PDB entry 1Q82 | X-ray diffraction, 2.98 A resolution | chains A and C of the 31 polymer chains in the assembly

== Chain A ==
Molecule: 23S ribosomal RNA
From: Haloarcula marismortui
Sequence (2922 nucleotides; row label = number of the first residue in the row):
     2 UUGGCUACUAUGCCAGCUGGUGGAUUGCUCGGCUCAGGCGCUGAUGAAGG
    52 ACGUGCCAAGCUGCGAUAAGCCAUGGGGAGCCGCACGGAGGCGAAGAACC
   102 AUGGAUUUCCGAAUGAGAAUCUCUCUAACAAUUGCUUCGCGCAAUGAGGA
   152 ACCCCGAGAACUGAAACAUCUCAGUAUCGGGAGGAACAGAAAACGCAAUG
   202 UGAUGUCGUUAGUAACCGCGAGUGAACGCGAUACAGCCCAAACCGAAGCC
   252 CUCACGGGCAAUGUGGUGUCAGGGCUACCUCUCAUCAGCCGACCGUCUCG
   302 ACGAAGUCUCUUGGAACAGAGCGUGAUACAGGGUGACAACCCCGUACUCG
   352 AGACCAGUACGACGUGCGGUAGUGCCAGAGUAGCGGGGGUUGGAUAUCCC
   402 UCGCGAAUAACGCAGGCAUCGACUGCGAAGGCUAAACACAACCUGAGACC
   452 GAUAGUGAACAAGUAGUGUGAACGAACGCUGCAAAGUACCCUCAGAAGGG
   502 AGGCGAAAUAGAGCAUGAAAUCAGUUGGCGAUCGAGCGACAGGGCAUACA
   552 AGGUCCCUCGACGAAUGACCGACGCGCGAGCGUCCAGUAAGACUCACGGG
   602 AAGCCGAUGUUCUGUCGUACGUUUUGAAAAACGAGCCAGGGAGUGUGUCU
   652 GCAUGGCAAGUCUAACCGGAGUAUCCGGGGAGGCACAGGGAAACCGACAU
   702 GGCCGCAGGGCUUUGCCCGAGGGCCGCCGUCUUCAAGGGCGGGGAGCCAU
   752 GUGGACACGACCCGAAUCCGGACGAUCUACGCAUGGACAAGAUGAAGCGU
   802 GCCGAAAGGCACGUGGAAGUCUGUUAGAGUUGGUGUCCUACAAUACCCUC
   852 UCGUGAUCUAUGUGUAGGGGUGAAAGGCCCAUCGAGUCCGGCAACAGCUG
   902 GUUCCAAUCGAAACAUGUCGAAGCAUGACCUCCGCCGAGGUAGUCUGUGA
   952 GGUAGAGCGACCGAUUGGUGUGUCCGCCUCCGAGAGGAGUCGGCACACCU
  1002 GUCAAACUCCAAACUUACAGACGCCGUUUGACGCGGGGAUUCCGGUGCGC
  1052 GGGGUAAGCCUGUGUACCAGGAGGGGAACAACCCAGAGAUAGGUUAAGGU
  1102 CCCCAAGUGUGGAUUAAGUGUAAUCCUCUGAAGGUGGUCUCGAGCCCUAG
  1152 ACAGCCGGGAGGUGAGCUUAGAAGCAGCUACCCUCUAAGAAAAGCGUAAC
  1202 AGCUUACCGGCCGAGGUUUGAGGCGCCCAAAAUGAUCGGGACUCAAAUCC
  1252 ACCACCGAGACCUGUCCGUACCACUCAUACUGGUAAUCGAGUAGAUUGGC
  1302 GCUCUAAUUGGAUGGAAGUAGGGGUGAAAACUCCUAUGGACCGAUUAGUG
  1352 ACGAAAAUCCUGGCCAUAGUAGCAGCGAUAGUCGGGUGAGAACCCCGACG
  1402 GCCUAAUGGAUAAGGGUUCCUCAGCACUGCUGAUCAGCUGAGGGUUAGCC
  1452 GGUCCUAAGUCAUACCGCAACUCGACUAUGACGAAAUGGGAAACGGGUUA
  1502 AUAUUCCCGUGCCACUAUGCAGUGAAAGUUGACGCCCUGGGGUCGAUCAC
  1552 GCUGGGCAUUCGCCCAGUCGAACCGUCCAACUCCGUGGAAGCCGUAAUGG
  1602 CAGGAAGCGGACGAACGGCGGCAUAGGGAAACGUGAUUCAACCUGGGGCC
  1652 CAUGAAAAGACGAGCAUAGUGUCCGUACCGAGAACCGACACAGGUGUCCA
  1702 UGGCGGCGAAAGCCAAGGCCUGUCGGGAGCAACCAACGUUAGGGAAUUCG
  1752 GCAAGUUAGUCCCGUACCUUCGGAAGAAGGGAUGCCUGCUCCGGAACGGA
  1802 GCAGGUCGCAGUGACUCGGAAGCUCGGACUGUCUAGUAACAACAUAGGUG
  1852 ACCGCAAAUCCGCAAGGACUCGUACGGUCACUGAAUCCUGCCCAGUGCAG
  1902 GUAUCUGAACACCUCGUACAAGAGGACGAAGGACCUGUCAACGGCGGGGG
  1952 UAACUAUGACCCUCUUAAGGUAGCGUAGUACCUUGCCGCAUCAGUAGCGG
  2002 CUUGCAUGAAUGGAUUAACCAGAGCUUCACUGUCCCAACGUUGGGCCCGG
  2052 UGAACUGUACAUUCCAGUGCGGAGUCUGGAGACACCCAGGGGGAAGCGAA
  2102 GACCCUAUGGAGCUUUACUGCAGGCUGUCGCUGAGACGUGGUCGCCGAUG
  2152 UGCAGCAUAGGUAGGAGACACUACACAGGUACCCGCGCUAGCGGGCCACC
  2202 GAGUCAACAGUGAAAUACUACCCGUCGGUGACUGCGACUCUCACUCCGGG
  2252 AGGAGGACACCGAUAGCCGGGCAGUUUGACUGGGGCGGUACGCGCUCGAA
  2302 AAGAUAUCGAGCGCGCCCUAUGGCUAUCUCAGCCGGGACAGAGACCCGGC
  2352 GAAGAGUGCAAGAGCAAAAGAUAGCUUGACAGUGUUCUUCCCAACGAGGA
  2402 ACGCUGACGCGAAAGCGUGGUCUAGCGAACCAAUUAGCCUGCUUGAUGCG
  2452 GGCAAUUGAUGACAGAAAAGCUACCCUAGGGAUAACAGAGUCGUCACUCG
  2502 CAAGAGCACAUAUCGACCGAGUGGCUUGCUACCUCGAUGUCGGUUCCCUC
  2552 CAUCCUGCCCGUGCAGAAGCGGGCAAGGGUGAGGUUGUUCGCCUAUUAAA
  2602 GGAGGUCGUGAGCUGGGUUUAGACCGUCGUGAGACAGGUCGGCUGCUAUC
  2652 UACUGGGUGUGUAAUGGUGUCUGACAAGAACGACCGUAUAGUACGAGAGG
  2702 AACUACGGUUGGUGGCCACUGGUGUACCGGUUGUUCGAGAGAGCACGUGC
  2752 CGGGUAGCCACGCCACACGGGGUAAGAGCUGAACGCAUCUAAGCUCGAAA
  2802 CCCACUUGGAAAAGAGACACCGCCGAGGUCCCGCGUACAAGACGCGGUCG
  2852 AUAGACUCGGGGUGUGCGCGUCGAGGUAACGAGACGUUAAGCCCACGAGC
  2902 ACUAACAGACCAAAGCCAUCAU
Disordered / not traced: 2-9, 126-127, 715, 971-998, 1560, 1952-1963, 2137-2236, 2339-2343, 2665-2666, 2915-2923
Ion coordination: Mg2+ site 1 near G28 (its only coordinating residue here); Na+ site 1: C40, G41; Na+ site 2: G56, A59, G61; Na+ site 3 near U108 (its only coordinating residue here); Mg2+ site 2 near U115 (its only coordinating residue here); Na+ site 4: C141, G142; Na+ site 5 near U146 (its only coordinating residue here); Mg2+ site 3: C162, U2276; K+: C162, U163, U172; Mg2+ site 4: A165, A167, C168; Na+ site 6: A165, A166; Mg2+ site 5: A166, G219; 65 more Na+ sites not listed; 96 more Mg2+ sites not listed
Small-molecule neighbours: puromycin-5'-monophosphate (PPU): G2102, A2103, A2486, C2487, U2541, C2542, G2588, C2608, G2618, U2619, U2620
What the authors report for this chain:
  - binding site for CC-puromycin: G2588
  - catalytic residues: A2486 (proposed by the authors, not directly observed)

== Chain C ==
Protein: 50S ribosomal protein L2P
From: Haloarcula marismortui
Reference sequence: P20276 (RL2_HALMA); residue numbers follow UniProt; this construct covers 1-239
Amino-acid sequence (239 residues; row label = number of the first residue in the row):
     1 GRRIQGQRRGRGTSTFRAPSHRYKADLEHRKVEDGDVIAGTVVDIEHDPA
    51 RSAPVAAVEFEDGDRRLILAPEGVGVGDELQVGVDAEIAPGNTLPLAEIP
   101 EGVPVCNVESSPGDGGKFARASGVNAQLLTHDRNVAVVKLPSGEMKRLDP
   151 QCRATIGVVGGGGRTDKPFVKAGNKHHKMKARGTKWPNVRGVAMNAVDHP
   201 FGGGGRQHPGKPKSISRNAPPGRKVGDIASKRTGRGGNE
Disordered / not traced: 238-239
Ion coordination: Mg2+ site 1: Asp26 (shared with C1872(A), G1873(A) of chain A); Mg2+ site 2 near Asn174 (its only coordinating residue here); Mg2+ site 3: Asn188 (shared with A1845(A), U1846(A), G1884(A) of chain A); Na+: Phe201, His208; Mg2+ site 4: Gln207 (shared with U1883(A), U2012(A), G2013(A) of chain A)

== How chain A and chain C interact ==
Contacting residue pairs (257; chain A residue first):
  C781(A) - Thr15(C)  hydrogen bond to the sugar
  G782(A) - Ser14(C)  hydrogen bond to the sugar
  G782(A) - Thr15(C)  hydrogen bond to the sugar
  C783(A) - Ser14(C)  sugar contact
  C783(A) - His21(C)  hydrogen bond to the phosphate
  C783(A) - Lys180(C)  phosphate contact
  A784(A) - His21(C)  salt bridge to the phosphate
  A784(A) - Arg22(C)  salt bridge to the phosphate
  G820(A) - Lys171(C)  salt bridge to the phosphate
  G820(A) - Ala172(C)  hydrogen bond to the base
  G820(A) - Gly173(C)  hydrogen bond to the base
  A857(A) - Ala172(C)  base contact
  A857(A) - Gly173(C)  phosphate contact
  A857(A) - His176(C)  sugar contact
  A857(A) - His177(C)  salt bridge to the phosphate
  A857(A) - Trp186(C)  base contact
  G865(A) - Arg17(C)  sugar contact
  U866(A) - Arg11(C)  hydrogen bond to the sugar
  U866(A) - Thr13(C)  sugar contact
  A867(A) - Arg11(C)  salt bridge to the phosphate
  G870(A) - Arg3(C)  salt bridge to the phosphate
  G871(A) - Arg2(C)  hydrogen bond to the base
  G871(A) - Arg3(C)  salt bridge to the phosphate
  G871(A) - Arg8(C)  salt bridge to the phosphate
  G871(A) - Arg11(C)  hydrogen bond to the phosphate
  U872(A) - Arg2(C)  hydrogen bond to the base
  U872(A) - Arg8(C)  hydrogen bond to the base
  U872(A) - Thr13(C)  hydrogen bond to the phosphate
  U872(A) - Phe16(C)  phosphate contact
  G873(A) - Arg2(C)  base contact
  G873(A) - Arg8(C)  hydrogen bond to the base
  G873(A) - Thr15(C)  phosphate contact
  G873(A) - Lys185(C)  salt bridge to the phosphate
  G873(A) - Asp198(C)  hydrogen bond to the base
  A874(A) - Lys185(C)  salt bridge to the phosphate
  A874(A) - Pro187(C)  sugar contact
  A874(A) - Val189(C)  sugar contact
  A875(A) - Val189(C)  sugar contact
  A875(A) - Ala193(C)  sugar contact
  A875(A) - Met194(C)  base contact
  A875(A) - Asp198(C)  base contact
  G877(A) - Asn195(C)  hydrogen bond to the sugar
  G877(A) - Val197(C)  base contact
  G878(A) - Arg2(C)  hydrogen bond to the base
  C879(A) - Arg2(C)  base contact
  A886(A) - Gly1(C)  hydrogen bond to the base
  A886(A) - Arg2(C)  base contact
  G1460(A) - Arg17(C)  salt bridge to the phosphate
  C1652(A) - Ser52(C)  phosphate contact
  C1652(A) - Arg164(C)  hydrogen bond to the base
  C1652(A) - Thr165(C)  base contact
  C1652(A) - Lys167(C)  hydrogen bond to the base
  C1652(A) - Phe169(C)  stacking on the base
  C1652(A) - Lys178(C)  hydrogen bond to the base
  A1653(A) - His47(C)  salt bridge to the phosphate
  A1653(A) - Ser52(C)  hydrogen bond to the phosphate
  A1653(A) - His177(C)  stacking on the base
  A1653(A) - Lys178(C)  sugar contact
  U1654(A) - Lys24(C)  sugar contact
  U1654(A) - His47(C)  stacking on the base
  U1654(A) - Pro49(C)  phosphate contact
  C1844(A) - Arg190(C)  salt bridge to the phosphate
  C1844(A) - Gln207(C)  hydrogen bond to the phosphate
  A1845(A) - Pro187(C)  phosphate contact
  A1845(A) - Asn188(C)  phosphate contact
  A1845(A) - Val189(C)  phosphate contact
  A1845(A) - Arg190(C)  salt bridge to the phosphate
  U1846(A) - Ala172(C)  hydrogen bond to the sugar
  U1846(A) - Trp186(C)  sugar contact
  U1846(A) - Pro187(C)  phosphate contact
  U1846(A) - Asn188(C)  hydrogen bond to the phosphate
  A1847(A) - Phe169(C)  hydrogen bond to the phosphate
  A1847(A) - Val170(C)  hydrogen bond to the sugar
  A1847(A) - Ala172(C)  sugar contact
  A1847(A) - Lys175(C)  salt bridge to the phosphate
  A1847(A) - Trp186(C)  hydrogen bond to the phosphate
  G1848(A) - Pro168(C)  phosphate contact
  G1848(A) - Phe169(C)  hydrogen bond to the phosphate
  U1850(A) - Arg235(C)  hydrogen bond to the phosphate
  G1851(A) - Asp227(C)  hydrogen bond to the base
  G1851(A) - Thr233(C)  sugar contact
  G1851(A) - Gly234(C)  sugar contact
  G1851(A) - Arg235(C)  salt bridge to the phosphate
  A1852(A) - Asp227(C)  sugar contact
  A1852(A) - Ile228(C)  hydrogen bond to the sugar
  A1852(A) - Ser230(C)  phosphate contact
  A1852(A) - Lys231(C)  phosphate contact
  A1852(A) - Arg232(C)  sugar contact
  C1853(A) - Arg217(C)  hydrogen bond to the sugar
  C1853(A) - Ile228(C)  sugar contact
  C1853(A) - Ala229(C)  sugar contact
  C1853(A) - Lys231(C)  salt bridge to the phosphate
  C1854(A) - Lys231(C)  salt bridge to the phosphate
  G1855(A) - Phe118(C)  base contact
  G1855(A) - Leu140(C)  base contact
  G1855(A) - Pro141(C)  base contact
  G1855(A) - Ser142(C)  hydrogen bond to the base
  G1855(A) - Glu144(C)  hydrogen bond to the sugar
  G1855(A) - Lys146(C)  hydrogen bond to the phosphate
  C1856(A) - Ser110(C)  phosphate contact
  C1856(A) - Lys117(C)  sugar contact
  C1856(A) - Lys146(C)  salt bridge to the phosphate
  A1857(A) - Ser110(C)  hydrogen bond to the phosphate
  A1857(A) - Lys117(C)  phosphate contact
  A1859(A) - Arg217(C)  phosphate contact
  U1860(A) - Arg9(C)  hydrogen bond to the base
  U1860(A) - Arg217(C)  salt bridge to the phosphate
  U1860(A) - Lys224(C)  salt bridge to the phosphate
  U1860(A) - Ile228(C)  sugar contact
  C1861(A) - Gly6(C)  hydrogen bond to the sugar
  C1861(A) - Gln7(C)  hydrogen bond to the sugar
  C1861(A) - Gly10(C)  hydrogen bond to the sugar
  C1861(A) - Pro221(C)  phosphate contact
  C1861(A) - Lys224(C)  salt bridge to the phosphate
  C1862(A) - Arg3(C)  hydrogen bond to the phosphate
  C1862(A) - Gln7(C)  hydrogen bond to the phosphate
  C1862(A) - Gly10(C)  sugar contact
  C1862(A) - Arg11(C)  sugar contact
  C1862(A) - Pro221(C)  phosphate contact
  G1863(A) - Arg3(C)  salt bridge to the phosphate
  G1868(A) - Gly10(C)  hydrogen bond to the base
  A1869(A) - Arg9(C)  base contact
  A1869(A) - Gly12(C)  sugar contact
  A1869(A) - Arg17(C)  phosphate contact
  C1870(A) - Arg9(C)  sugar contact
  C1870(A) - Phe16(C)  sugar contact
  C1870(A) - Arg17(C)  phosphate contact
  C1870(A) - Ala18(C)  hydrogen bond to the phosphate
  C1870(A) - Gly183(C)  phosphate contact
  U1871(A) - Ala18(C)  sugar contact
  U1871(A) - Gly183(C)  hydrogen bond to the phosphate
  C1872(A) - Ala18(C)  phosphate contact
  C1872(A) - Ser20(C)  hydrogen bond to the phosphate
  C1872(A) - Tyr23(C)  base contact
  C1872(A) - Lys24(C)  base contact
  C1872(A) - Ala25(C)  hydrogen bond to the base
  C1872(A) - Asp26(C)  hydrogen bond to the base
  C1872(A) - Ala50(C)  sugar contact
  G1873(A) - Asp26(C)  phosphate contact
  G1873(A) - Leu27(C)  phosphate contact
  G1873(A) - Arg51(C)  phosphate contact
  G1873(A) - Arg120(C)  salt bridge to the phosphate
  U1874(A) - Arg51(C)  salt bridge to the phosphate
  U1874(A) - Lys117(C)  hydrogen bond to the sugar
  U1874(A) - Phe118(C)  sugar contact
  U1874(A) - Ala119(C)  hydrogen bond to the sugar
  U1874(A) - Arg120(C)  salt bridge to the phosphate
  U1874(A) - Ala121(C)  phosphate contact
  A1875(A) - Ala119(C)  hydrogen bond to the phosphate
  A1875(A) - Arg120(C)  hydrogen bond to the phosphate
  A1875(A) - Ala121(C)  hydrogen bond to the phosphate
  A1875(A) - Val124(C)  phosphate contact
  A1875(A) - Pro141(C)  sugar contact
  A1875(A) - Ser142(C)  hydrogen bond to the sugar
  C1876(A) - Ala121(C)  sugar contact
  C1876(A) - Ser122(C)  hydrogen bond to the sugar
  C1876(A) - Gly123(C)  hydrogen bond to the base
  C1876(A) - Val124(C)  phosphate contact
  C1876(A) - Pro141(C)  phosphate contact
  C1876(A) - Gly162(C)  base contact
  C1876(A) - Gly163(C)  hydrogen bond to the base
  C1876(A) - Arg164(C)  hydrogen bond to the phosphate
  C1876(A) - Thr165(C)  hydrogen bond to the sugar
  G1877(A) - Arg164(C)  salt bridge to the phosphate
  G1878(A) - Arg182(C)  salt bridge to the phosphate
  U1879(A) - Arg9(C)  hydrogen bond to the phosphate
  U1879(A) - Gly183(C)  phosphate contact
  U1879(A) - Thr184(C)  hydrogen bond to the phosphate
  C1880(A) - Gly6(C)  phosphate contact
  C1880(A) - Arg9(C)  salt bridge to the phosphate
  C1880(A) - Val225(C)  sugar contact
  C1880(A) - Gly226(C)  hydrogen bond to the sugar
  C1880(A) - Ile228(C)  sugar contact
  A1881(A) - His199(C)  salt bridge to the phosphate
  A1881(A) - Phe201(C)  phosphate contact
  A1881(A) - Lys213(C)  sugar contact
  A1881(A) - Val225(C)  phosphate contact
  A1881(A) - Gly226(C)  sugar contact
  C1882(A) - Arg190(C)  phosphate contact
  C1882(A) - Gly191(C)  hydrogen bond to the phosphate
  C1882(A) - Val192(C)  hydrogen bond to the phosphate
  C1882(A) - Phe201(C)  phosphate contact
  C1882(A) - Lys213(C)  hydrogen bond to the sugar
  U1883(A) - Arg190(C)  salt bridge to the phosphate
  U1883(A) - Gln207(C)  phosphate contact
  G1884(A) - Arg190(C)  base contact
  G1898(A) - Pro212(C)  sugar contact
  G1898(A) - Ser214(C)  hydrogen bond to the sugar
  C1899(A) - Ser214(C)  sugar contact
  C1899(A) - Ile215(C)  phosphate contact
  C1899(A) - Ser216(C)  sugar contact
  C1899(A) - Ala229(C)  sugar contact
  C1899(A) - Ser230(C)  hydrogen bond to the sugar
  A1900(A) - Ser216(C)  phosphate contact
  A1900(A) - Arg217(C)  hydrogen bond to the phosphate
  A1900(A) - Ala229(C)  sugar contact
  A1900(A) - Ser230(C)  sugar contact
  A1900(A) - Lys231(C)  sugar contact
  G1938(A) - Lys231(C)  hydrogen bond to the base
  U1939(A) - Arg232(C)  hydrogen bond to the phosphate
  U1939(A) - Thr233(C)  hydrogen bond to the sugar
  U1939(A) - Gly236(C)  phosphate contact
  U1939(A) - Gly237(C)  phosphate contact
  C1940(A) - Thr233(C)  sugar contact
  C1940(A) - Gly234(C)  sugar contact
  C1940(A) - Arg235(C)  phosphate contact
  C1940(A) - Gly236(C)  hydrogen bond to the phosphate
  A1941(A) - Gly234(C)  sugar contact
  A1941(A) - Arg235(C)  hydrogen bond to the phosphate
  A1941(A) - Gly236(C)  phosphate contact
  A1942(A) - Pro212(C)  base contact
  A1942(A) - Lys213(C)  salt bridge to the phosphate
  A1942(A) - Asp227(C)  sugar contact
  A1942(A) - Thr233(C)  hydrogen bond to the sugar
  A1942(A) - Gly234(C)  hydrogen bond to the phosphate
  C1943(A) - Pro209(C)  phosphate contact
  C1943(A) - Gly210(C)  sugar contact
  C1943(A) - Lys211(C)  sugar contact
  C1943(A) - Pro212(C)  sugar contact
  G1944(A) - His208(C)  salt bridge to the phosphate
  G1944(A) - Pro209(C)  phosphate contact
  U2012(A) - Gln207(C)  hydrogen bond to the sugar
  C2114(A) - Gly1(C)  hydrogen bond to the phosphate
  C2114(A) - Ala196(C)  phosphate contact
  C2114(A) - Val197(C)  phosphate contact
  U2115(A) - Ala196(C)  phosphate contact
  U2116(A) - Lys211(C)  salt bridge to the phosphate
  A2123(A) - Pro220(C)  base contact
  G2124(A) - Asn218(C)  hydrogen bond to the base
  G2125(A) - Asn218(C)  hydrogen bond to the sugar
  C2126(A) - Asn218(C)  sugar contact
  C2248(A) - Ser111(C)  hydrogen bond to the sugar
  C2248(A) - Pro112(C)  hydrogen bond to the sugar
  G2249(A) - Gly113(C)  sugar contact
  G2250(A) - Lys31(C)  salt bridge to the phosphate
  G2250(A) - Glu33(C)  base contact
  G2254(A) - Asp149(C)  sugar contact
  A2255(A) - Asp149(C)  sugar contact
  G2270(A) - Arg223(C)  hydrogen bond to the phosphate
  G2272(A) - Pro220(C)  base contact
  G2272(A) - Pro221(C)  sugar contact
  G2272(A) - Gly222(C)  sugar contact
  G2272(A) - Arg223(C)  salt bridge to the phosphate
  C2273(A) - Gly1(C)  hydrogen bond to the phosphate
  C2625(A) - Gly205(C)  phosphate contact
  C2625(A) - Gln207(C)  hydrogen bond to the phosphate
  C2629(A) - Arg206(C)  base contact
  G2630(A) - Arg206(C)  hydrogen bond to the base
  G2630(A) - His208(C)  base contact
  U2631(A) - Gly210(C)  sugar contact
  G2632(A) - His208(C)  salt bridge to the phosphate
  G2632(A) - Gly210(C)  sugar contact
  A2633(A) - Gly203(C)  phosphate contact
  A2633(A) - Gly204(C)  hydrogen bond to the phosphate
  G2634(A) - Gly203(C)  phosphate contact
  G2634(A) - Gly204(C)  hydrogen bond to the phosphate
  G2634(A) - Gly205(C)  hydrogen bond to the base
Interface residues without a listed pair, chain A (102 interface residues in all): U858, A876, A1459, C1651, G1655, A1843, U2117, G2271, A2274, C2626, U2628
Interface residues without a listed pair, chain C (126 interface residues in all): Gln5, Val32, Asp114, Gly161, Asn174, Ala181, Pro200, Gly202

== Overview ==
102 residues of chain A and 126 residues of chain C are in contact; the contacts include 88 hydrogen bonds, 37
salt bridges and 3 aromatic stacking contacts. Among the polar pairs are G820(A)-Ala172(C), G820(A)-Gly173(C)
and G871(A)-Arg2(C). Chain A binds puromycin-5'-monophosphate. The paper reports the catalytic residue
A2486(A); a binding site for CC-puromycin at G2588(A).
Here chain A is 23S ribosomal RNA and chain C is 50S ribosomal protein L2P, both from Haloarcula marismortui.
Entry 1Q82 (Crystal Structure of CC-Puromycin bound to the A-site of the 50S ribosomal subunit) was determined
by X-ray diffraction together with 1Q7Y, 1Q81, 1Q86 and 1M90 from the same study.
